Entry 7CTE (electron microscopy, 3.80 A resolution); this record covers chains D and E of the 4 polymer chains in the assembly.

== Chain D ==
Protein: Origin recognition complex subunit 4
From: Homo sapiens
UniProtKB: O43929 (ORC4_HUMAN); residue numbers follow UniProt; this construct covers 1-436
Amino-acid sequence (436 residues; each row starts with the number of its first residue):
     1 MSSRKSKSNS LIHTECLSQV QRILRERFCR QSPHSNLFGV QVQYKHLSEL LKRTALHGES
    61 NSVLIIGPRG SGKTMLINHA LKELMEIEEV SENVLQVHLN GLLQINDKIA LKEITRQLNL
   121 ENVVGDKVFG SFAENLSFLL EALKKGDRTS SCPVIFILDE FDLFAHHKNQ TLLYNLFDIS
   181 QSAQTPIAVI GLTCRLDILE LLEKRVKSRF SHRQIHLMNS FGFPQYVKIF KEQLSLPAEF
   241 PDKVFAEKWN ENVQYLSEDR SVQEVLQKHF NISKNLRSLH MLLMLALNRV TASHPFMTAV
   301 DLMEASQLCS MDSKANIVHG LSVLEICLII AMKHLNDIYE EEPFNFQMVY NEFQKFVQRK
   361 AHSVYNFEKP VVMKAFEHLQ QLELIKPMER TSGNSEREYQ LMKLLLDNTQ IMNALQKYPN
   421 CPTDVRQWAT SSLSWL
Unresolved in the structure: 1-13, 90, 147-151, 389-395, 433-436
Differences from the reference sequence: conflict E396 (Gln in O43929)
Residues lining bound ligands: ATP (adenosine-5'-triphosphate): Q31, H34, N36, L37, F38, V40, P68, R69, G70, S71, G72, K73, T74, M75, D159, L276, R277, H280
Curated features (UniProtKB/Swiss-Prot):
  - binding site (ATP): G67 to T74
  - modified residue: K7 (N6-methyllysine)

== Chain E ==
Protein: Origin recognition complex subunit 5
From: Homo sapiens
UniProtKB: O43913 (ORC5_HUMAN); numbering as in UniProt (aligned over 1-435)
Amino-acid sequence (435 residues; each row starts with the number of its first residue):
     1 MPHLENVVLC RESQVSILQS LFGERHHFSF PSIFIYGHTA SGKTYVTQTL LKTLELPHVF
    61 VNCVECFTLR LLLEQILNKL NHLSSSEDGC STEITCETFN DFVRLFKQVT TAENLKDQTV
   121 YIVLDKAEYL RDMEANLLPG FLRLQELADR NVTVLFLSEI VWEKFRPNTG CFEPFVLYFP
   181 DYSIGNLQKI LSHDHPPEYS ADFYAAYINI LLGVFYTVCR DLKELRHLAV LNFPKYCEPV
   241 VKGEASERDT RKLWRNIEPH LKKAMQTVYL REISSSQWEK LQKDDTDPGQ LKGLSAHTHV
   301 ELPYYSKFIL IAAYLASYNP ARTDKRFFLK HHGKIKKTNF LKKHEKTSNH LLGPKPFPLD
   361 RLLAILYSIV DSRVAPTANI FSQITSLVTL QLLTLVGHDD QLDGPKYKCT VSLDFIRAIA
   421 RTVNFDIIKY LYDFL
Unresolved in the structure: 1-3, 84-90, 245-248, 269-294, 329-348, 434-435
Residues lining bound ligands: ATP (adenosine-5'-triphosphate): V8, L9, R11, H38, T39, A40, S41, G42, K43, T44, Y45, D125, K126, L157, Y182, L222, K223, R226
Curated features (UniProtKB/Swiss-Prot):
  - binding site (ATP): G37 to T44

== Chain D / chain E interface ==
Contacting residue pairs - 73 pairs, chain D then chain E:
  R22(D) with H27(E)
  R25(D) with L21(E), hydrogen bond (side chain-backbone); H27(E); F28(E)
  E26(D) with F28(E)
  C29(D) with S29(E), hydrogen bond (side chain-backbone); P31(E)
  R30(D) with F28(E); E146(E); D149(E), salt bridge
  Q31(D) with E146(E), hydrogen bond
  R69(D) with R143(E); T169(E); G170(E), hydrogen bond (side chain-backbone); C171(E)
  N100(D) with L147(E)
  L102(D) with N136(E), hydrogen bond (backbone-side chain); P139(E); G140(E)
  I105(D) with N136(E)
  E113(D) with N100(E)
  R116(D) with R104(E)
  C194(D) with T169(E)
  R277(D) with F172(E)
  M281(D) with F30(E), hydrophobic; F172(E), hydrophobic; E173(E)
  M284(D) with F30(E), hydrophobic
  L285(D) with F175(E), hydrophobic
  N288(D) with I17(E); S20(E), hydrogen bond; L21(E), hydrogen bond (side chain-backbone)
  D312(D) with Y36(E)
  S313(D) with Y36(E); V161(E); E163(E)
  K314(D) with K164(E)
  N316(D) with Y36(E), hydrogen bond; H38(E); Y178(E), hydrogen bond (backbone-side chain)
  I317(D) with Y36(E), hydrophobic; H38(E), hydrogen bond (backbone-side chain); V161(E), hydrophobic
  G320(D) with H38(E); D181(E); R220(E)
  L321(D) with H38(E)
  S322(D) with T217(E), hydrogen bond (side chain-backbone); V218(E); R220(E)
  V323(D) with T217(E)
  L324(D) with T217(E)
  N345(D) with L351(E); L352(E), hydrogen bond (side chain-backbone)
  Q347(D) with L351(E)
  N351(D) with L351(E)
  Y365(D) with T217(E)
  K374(D) with V218(E)
  Q381(D) with E159(E); I160(E)
  L382(D) with E159(E); I160(E)
  E383(D) with R131(E); I160(E); K164(E)
  E396(D) with K408(E)
  Y399(D) with P354(E); C409(E); T410(E)
  L405(D) with K164(E)
  Y418(D) with R220(E), hydrogen bond
  N420(D) with I184(E); Y216(E)
Other interface residues (no listed pair), chain D (55 interface residues in all): S18, L103, I109, E160, S278, L308, S310, H319, Y339, M348, F367, E368, V371, H378
Other interface residues (no listed pair), chain E (59 interface residues in all): F22, G23, E24, T39, T98, F99, D101, V103, E128, Q145, V176, M265, Y318, G353, V411

== In short ==
Chain D and chain E form an interface of 55 and 59 residues respectively; the contacts include 13 hydrogen
bonds and 1 salt bridge. Polar pairs include R30(D)-D149(E), R25(D)-L21(E) and C29(D)-S29(E). Chain D binds
ATP. Chain E binds ATP.
Chain D is Origin recognition complex subunit 4 and chain E is Origin recognition complex subunit 5, both from
Homo sapiens; the structure, Human Origin Recognition Complex, ORC2-5, was determined by electron microscopy,
deposited together with 7CTF and 7CTG.
